PDB entry 5YG2 | X-ray diffraction, 2.20 A resolution | chains A and B

[Chain A (and B)]
Name: Serine hydroxymethyltransferase
Organism: Plasmodium vivax
Notes: EC 2.1.2.1; chain B of this document is another copy of the same molecule, construct and numbering; everything in this record applies to it too
UniProt: A0A1G4H5I1 (A0A1G4H5I1_PLAVI); residue numbers follow UniProt; this construct covers 1-442
Sequence (442 residues; each row starts with the number of its first residue):
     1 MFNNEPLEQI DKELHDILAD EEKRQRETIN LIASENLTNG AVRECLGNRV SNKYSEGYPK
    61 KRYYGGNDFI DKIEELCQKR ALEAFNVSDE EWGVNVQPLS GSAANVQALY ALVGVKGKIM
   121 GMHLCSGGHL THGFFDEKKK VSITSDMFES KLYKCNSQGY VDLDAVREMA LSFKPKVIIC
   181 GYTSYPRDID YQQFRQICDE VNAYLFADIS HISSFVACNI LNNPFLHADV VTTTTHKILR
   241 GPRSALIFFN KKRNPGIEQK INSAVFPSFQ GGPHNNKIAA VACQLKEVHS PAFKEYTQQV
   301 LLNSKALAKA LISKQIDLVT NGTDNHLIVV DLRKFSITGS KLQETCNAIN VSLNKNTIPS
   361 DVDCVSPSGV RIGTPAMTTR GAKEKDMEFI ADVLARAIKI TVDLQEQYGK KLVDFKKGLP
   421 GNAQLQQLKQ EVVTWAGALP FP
Small-molecule neighbours:
  - N05 (3-[1-[3-[(4S)-6-azanyl-5-cyano-3-methyl-4-propan-2-yl-2H-pyrano[2,3-c]pyrazol-4-yl]-5-fluoranyl-phenyl]piperidin-4-yl]propanoic acid), molecule 1: Glu56, Tyr63, Tyr64, Pro267
  - N05, molecule 2: Leu124, Gly127, Gly128, His129, Leu130, Val141, Thr183, Ser184, Asn354, Lys355, Asn356, Thr357, Cys364, Pro367, Arg371
  - N-pyridoxyl-glycine-5-monophosphate (PLG; N-glycine-[3-hydroxy-2-methyl-5-phosphonooxymethyl-pyridin-4-yl-methane]), molecule 1: Ser34, Ser100, Gly101, Ser102, Asn105, His129, Thr131, His132, Tyr182, Thr183, Asp208, Ser210, His211, Thr234, His236, Lys237, Arg371
  - N-pyridoxyl-glycine-5-monophosphate (PLG), molecule 2: Tyr54, Glu56, Tyr64, Gly271, Gly272

[Chain A / chain B interface]
Contacting residue pairs (165; chain A residue first):
  Met1(A) with Arg240(B), hydrogen bond (backbone-side chain); Tyr296(B), hydrophobic; Thr378(B); Thr379(B), hydrogen bond (backbone-backbone); Lys383(B)
  Phe2(A) with Thr379(B); Pro440(B), hydrophobic; Phe441(B); Pro442(B)
  Asn3(A) with Asn39(B), hydrogen bond (backbone-side chain); Glu287(B)
  Asn4(A) with Gly40(B), hydrogen bond (side chain-backbone); Pro442(B)
  Pro6(A) with Glu44(B)
  Leu7(A) with Glu44(B), hydrogen bond (backbone-side chain); Cys45(B), hydrophobic
  Ile10(A) with Ala41(B), hydrophobic; Lys286(B), hydrogen bond (backbone-side chain)
  Asp11(A) with Arg80(B), salt bridge; Lys286(B)
  Glu13(A) with Leu76(B); Arg80(B), salt bridge
  Leu14(A) with Cys45(B), hydrophobic; Ala279(B); Cys283(B)
  Ile17(A) with Phe69(B); Lys72(B); Ile73(B), hydrophobic
  Leu18(A) with Asn48(B); Ile73(B), hydrophobic
  Asp20(A) with Phe69(B)
  Glu21(A) with Phe69(B); Ile70(B)
  Glu22(A) with Arg49(B), salt bridge
  Arg24(A) with Lys53(B); Gly66(B), hydrogen bond (side chain-backbone); Phe69(B)
  Gln25(A) with Arg49(B), hydrogen bond (side chain-backbone); Asn52(B), hydrogen bond
  Ser34(A) with Tyr54(B)
  Glu35(A) with Asn52(B); Lys53(B), salt bridge; Tyr54(B), hydrogen bond (side chain-backbone)
  Asn36(A) with Asn52(B)
  Leu37(A) with Asn52(B)
  Thr38(A) with Asn52(B), hydrogen bond (backbone-side chain)
  Asn39(A) with Asn3(B), hydrogen bond (side chain-backbone)
  Gly40(A) with Asn4(B), hydrogen bond (backbone-side chain)
  Ala41(A) with Ile10(B), hydrophobic
  Arg43(A) with Gly47(B); Arg49(B)
  Glu44(A) with Pro6(B); Leu7(B), hydrogen bond (side chain-backbone)
  Leu46(A) with Leu46(B)
  Gly47(A) with Arg43(B)
  Asn48(A) with Leu18(B)
  Arg49(A) with Glu22(B), salt bridge; Gln25(B), hydrogen bond (backbone-side chain); Arg43(B); Phe441(B); Pro442(B), hydrogen bond (side chain-backbone)
  Ser51(A) with Arg243(B), hydrogen bond (backbone-side chain)
  Asn52(A) with Gln25(B), hydrogen bond; Glu35(B); Asn36(B); Leu37(B); Thr38(B), hydrogen bond (side chain-backbone)
  Lys53(A) with Arg24(B); Glu35(B), salt bridge; Arg243(B); Ser352(B)
  Tyr54(A) with Ser34(B); Glu35(B), hydrogen bond (backbone-side chain); His236(B), hydrogen bond; Lys237(B), hydrogen bond; Arg243(B)
  Tyr63(A) with Gln343(B), hydrogen bond (backbone-side chain); Lys355(B)
  Tyr64(A) with Gln343(B); Asn354(B)
  Gly65(A) with Gln343(B); Asn347(B)
  Gly66(A) with Arg24(B), hydrogen bond (backbone-side chain); Asn347(B), hydrogen bond (backbone-side chain)
  Phe69(A) with Ile17(B); Asp20(B); Glu21(B); Arg24(B)
  Ile70(A) with Glu21(B)
  Lys72(A) with Ile17(B)
  Ile73(A) with Ile17(B), hydrophobic; Leu18(B), hydrophobic
  Leu76(A) with Glu13(B)
  Arg80(A) with Asp11(B), salt bridge; Glu13(B), salt bridge
  Leu99(A) with Leu99(B), hydrophobic; Ser100(B); His274(B)
  Ser100(A) with Leu99(B); His274(B), hydrogen bond
  Ser102(A) with Phe269(B); Gln270(B); Gly271(B), hydrogen bond (side chain-backbone)
  Tyr110(A) with Ile143(B), hydrophobic; Asp146(B), hydrogen bond
  Lys116(A) with Lys116(B)
  Leu130(A) with Pro267(B), hydrophobic
  Val141(A) with Pro267(B), hydrophobic; Ser268(B), hydrogen bond (backbone-side chain)
  Ser142(A) with Ser268(B)
  Ile143(A) with Tyr110(B), hydrophobic; Met147(B), hydrophobic; Ser268(B), hydrogen bond (backbone-backbone); Phe269(B), hydrophobic
  Asp146(A) with Tyr110(B), hydrogen bond
  Met147(A) with Ile143(B), hydrophobic
  His236(A) with Tyr54(B), hydrogen bond
  Lys237(A) with Tyr54(B), hydrogen bond
  Arg240(A) with Met1(B), hydrogen bond (side chain-backbone)
  Arg243(A) with Ser51(B), hydrogen bond (side chain-backbone); Lys53(B); Tyr54(B); Pro273(B); His274(B)
  Pro267(A) with Leu130(B), hydrophobic; Val141(B)
  Ser268(A) with Val141(B); Ser142(B); Ile143(B), hydrogen bond (backbone-backbone)
  Phe269(A) with Ser102(B); Ile143(B), hydrophobic
  Gln270(A) with Ser102(B)
  Gly271(A) with Ser102(B), hydrogen bond (backbone-side chain)
  Pro273(A) with Arg243(B)
  His274(A) with Leu99(B); Ser100(B), hydrogen bond; Arg243(B); Lys277(B), hydrogen bond
  Lys277(A) with His274(B), hydrogen bond
  Ala279(A) with Leu14(B)
  Cys283(A) with Asp11(B); Leu14(B)
  Lys286(A) with Ile10(B), hydrogen bond (side chain-backbone); Asp11(B)
  Glu287(A) with Asn3(B)
  Glu295(A) with Met1(B)
  Tyr296(A) with Met1(B)
  Gln343(A) with Tyr63(B), hydrogen bond (side chain-backbone); Tyr64(B); Gly65(B)
  Asn347(A) with Gly66(B), hydrogen bond (side chain-backbone)
  Ser352(A) with Lys53(B)
  Asn354(A) with Tyr64(B)
  Lys355(A) with Tyr63(B)
  Thr378(A) with Met1(B)
  Thr379(A) with Met1(B), hydrogen bond (backbone-backbone); Phe2(B)
  Gly381(A) with Met1(B)
  Lys383(A) with Met1(B)
  Pro440(A) with Phe2(B), hydrophobic
  Phe441(A) with Phe2(B); Arg49(B)
  Pro442(A) with Phe2(B); Asn4(B); Arg49(B), hydrogen bond (backbone-side chain)
Also at the interface, not in a pair above, chain A (98 interface residues in all): Glu5, Ile32, Cys45, Val50, Asp68, Val115, Phe266, Gly272, Asn276, Ala282, Gln299, Arg371
Also at the interface, not in a pair above, chain B (98 interface residues in all): Glu5, Ile32, Val50, Glu56, Val115, Lys140, Phe266, Gly272, Ala282, Glu295, Gln299, Arg371, Gly381

[Summary]
The chain A/chain B interface involves 98 residues from each chain, with 45 hydrogen bonds and 8 salt bridges.
Among the polar pairs are Asp11(A)-Arg80(B), Glu13(A)-Arg80(B) and Glu22(A)-Arg49(B). Ligands of chain A:
N-pyridoxyl-glycine-5-monophosphate and compound N05.
Chain A and chain B are both Serine hydroxymethyltransferase (Plasmodium vivax); the structure, Plasmodium
vivax SHMT bound with PLP-glycine and GS705, was determined by X-ray diffraction together with 5YFZ, 5YG3 and
5YG4 from the same study.
